Entry 4TYH (X-ray diffraction, 3.00 A resolution); this record covers chains A and B.

# Chain A
Molecule: MAP kinase-activated protein kinase 2
Source organism: Homo sapiens
Notes: EC 2.7.11.1
UniProtKB: P49137 (MAPK2_HUMAN); numbering as in UniProt (aligned over 51-400)
Amino-acid sequence (350 residues; each row starts with the number of its first residue):
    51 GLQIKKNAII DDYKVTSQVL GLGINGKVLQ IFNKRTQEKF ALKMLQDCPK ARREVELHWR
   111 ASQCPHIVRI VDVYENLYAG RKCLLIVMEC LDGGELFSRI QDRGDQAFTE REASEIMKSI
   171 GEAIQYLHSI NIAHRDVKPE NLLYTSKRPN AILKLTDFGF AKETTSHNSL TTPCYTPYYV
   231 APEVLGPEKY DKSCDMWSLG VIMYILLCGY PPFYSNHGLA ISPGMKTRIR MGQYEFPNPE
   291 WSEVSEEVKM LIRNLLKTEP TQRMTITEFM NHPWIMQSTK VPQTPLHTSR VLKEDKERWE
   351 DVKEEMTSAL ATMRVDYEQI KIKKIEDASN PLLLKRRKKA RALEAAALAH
Disordered / not traced: 269-279

# Chain B
Molecule: Mitogen-activated protein kinase 14
Source organism: Mus musculus
Notes: EC 2.7.11.24
UniProtKB: P47811 (MK14_MOUSE); numbering as in UniProt (aligned over 6-353)
Amino-acid sequence (348 residues; numbered 6 to 353; the number before each row is that of its first residue):
     6 PTFYRQELNK TIWEVPERYQ NLSPVGSGAY GSVCAAFDTK TGHRVAVKKL SRPFQSIIHA
    66 KRTYRELRLL KHMKHENVIG LLDVFTPARS LEEFNDVYLV THLMGADLNN IVKCQKLTDD
   126 HVQFLIYQIL RGLKYIHSAD IIHRDLKPSN LAVNEDCELK ILDFGLARHT DDEMTGYVAT
   186 RWYRAPEIML NWMHYNQTVD IWSVGCIMAE LLTGRTLFPG TDHIDQLKLI LRLVGTPGAE
   246 LLKKISSESA RNYIQSLAQM PKMNFANVFI GANPLAVDLL EKMLVLDSDK RITAAQALAH
   306 AYFAQYHDPD DEPVADPYDQ SFESRDLLID EWKSLTYDEV ISFVPPPL
Disordered / not traced: 173-180, 195-199
Residues lining bound ligands: 39G (N-[5-(dimethylsulfamoyl)-2-methylphenyl]-1-phenyl-5-propyl-1H-pyrazole-4-carboxamide): V30, V38, A51, V52, K53, E71, L75, I84, L104, T106, H107, L108, M109, G110, A111, D112, L167, D168

# Interface between chain A and chain B
Pairs across the interface (124; chain A residue first):
  L72(A) - K15(B)
  L72(A) - T16(B)
  L72(A) - I17(B)
  G73(A) - N14(B)
  G73(A) - K15(B)  hydrogen bond (backbone-backbone)
  I74(A) - L13(B)
  I74(A) - N14(B)  hydrogen bond (backbone-backbone)
  N75(A) - P29(B)
  G76(A) - E12(B)
  K77(A) - E12(B)
  E190(A) - K15(B)  salt bridge
  Y229(A) - N272(B)
  Y229(A) - V273(B)
  Y229(A) - I275(B)  hydrophobic
  V230(A) - T218(B)
  V230(A) - R220(B)
  V230(A) - V273(B)  hydrogen bond (backbone-backbone)
  A231(A) - R220(B)  hydrogen bond (backbone-side chain)
  P232(A) - K121(B)
  P232(A) - T218(B)
  P232(A) - R220(B)  hydrogen bond (backbone-side chain)
  E233(A) - T218(B)  hydrogen bond (backbone-backbone)
  E233(A) - G219(B)
  E233(A) - R220(B)  salt bridge
  L235(A) - C119(B)
  L235(A) - Q120(B)
  L235(A) - K121(B)
  P237(A) - K118(B)
  Y240(A) - K118(B)
  P261(A) - Y182(B)
  F263(A) - V183(B)
  F263(A) - A184(B)  hydrophobic
  Y264(A) - Y182(B)
  Y264(A) - V183(B)  hydrogen bond (backbone-backbone)
  Y264(A) - A184(B)
  Y264(A) - R186(B)
  Y264(A) - T226(B)  hydrogen bond (side chain-backbone)
  Y264(A) - D227(B)  hydrogen bond (side chain-backbone)
  Y264(A) - H228(B)
  S265(A) - G181(B)
  N266(A) - L171(B)
  N266(A) - G181(B)  hydrogen bond (side chain-backbone)
  N266(A) - V183(B)
  N266(A) - R189(B)  hydrogen bond
  R280(A) - Y182(B)  hydrogen bond (backbone-side chain)
  M281(A) - Y182(B)  hydrophobic
  Q283(A) - D227(B)
  Y284(A) - A184(B)  hydrogen bond (side chain-backbone)
  Y284(A) - T185(B)
  Y284(A) - T226(B)
  T308(A) - P224(B)  hydrogen bond (side chain-backbone)
  T308(A) - T226(B)
  E347(A) - R57(B)
  E347(A) - Q60(B)  hydrogen bond
  E347(A) - S61(B)  hydrogen bond
  R348(A) - Y182(B)
  E350(A) - R57(B)
  D351(A) - R57(B)  salt bridge
  V352(A) - Y182(B)  hydrophobic
  E354(A) - A34(B)
  E354(A) - Y35(B)
  E354(A) - S56(B)  hydrogen bond
  E354(A) - R57(B)  salt bridge
  E355(A) - Y35(B)  hydrogen bond
  E355(A) - Y182(B)
  E355(A) - A184(B)  hydrogen bond (side chain-backbone)
  T357(A) - S32(B)
  T357(A) - G33(B)
  S358(A) - A34(B)
  S358(A) - Y35(B)
  A359(A) - A184(B)  hydrophobic
  A361(A) - S32(B)
  A361(A) - N114(B)
  T362(A) - N114(B)
  T362(A) - K118(B)  hydrogen bond (backbone-side chain)
  T362(A) - S154(B)
  M363(A) - K118(B)
  R364(A) - N115(B)
  R364(A) - K118(B)
  V365(A) - N115(B)
  V365(A) - C119(B)  hydrophobic
  D366(A) - N115(B)  hydrogen bond (backbone-side chain)
  Q369(A) - G110(B)
  Q369(A) - A111(B)
  Q369(A) - D112(B)  hydrogen bond
  Q369(A) - N115(B)  hydrogen bond
  I370(A) - G110(B)
  I370(A) - A111(B)
  I370(A) - I116(B)
  I370(A) - E160(B)
  K371(A) - E160(B)
  I372(A) - I116(B)  hydrophobic
  I372(A) - Q120(B)  hydrogen bond (backbone-side chain)
  I372(A) - H126(B)
  I372(A) - V158(B)  hydrophobic
  I372(A) - E160(B)
  I372(A) - C162(B)  hydrophobic
  K373(A) - H126(B)  hydrogen bond (backbone-side chain)
  K373(A) - E160(B)  salt bridge
  K373(A) - D161(B)  salt bridge
  K374(A) - H126(B)
  I375(A) - H126(B)
  A378(A) - D161(B)
  S379(A) - D161(B)  hydrogen bond (backbone-side chain)
  N380(A) - F129(B)
  N380(A) - D161(B)  hydrogen bond (side chain-backbone)
  N380(A) - E163(B)
  P381(A) - E81(B)
  P381(A) - E163(B)
  L382(A) - E81(B)
  L382(A) - F129(B)  hydrophobic
  L382(A) - Q133(B)
  L382(A) - R136(B)
  L383(A) - F129(B)  hydrophobic
  L383(A) - D161(B)
  K385(A) - E81(B)  salt bridge
  K385(A) - R136(B)
  K385(A) - D316(B)  salt bridge
  R386(A) - Y132(B)  hydrogen bond
  R386(A) - R136(B)
  R386(A) - Y311(B)  hydrogen bond (side chain-backbone)
  R386(A) - D313(B)
  R386(A) - D316(B)  salt bridge
  K389(A) - D313(B)  salt bridge
Also at the interface, not in a pair above, chain A (62 interface residues in all): R131, Y228, Y260, H267, D377
Also at the interface, not in a pair above, chain B (72 interface residues in all): Q11, G36, H64, N82, L113, V117, L122, D125, L130, N159, W187, G225, Q310, E317

# Overview
62 residues of chain A face 72 of chain B across their interface, with 29 hydrogen bonds and 10 salt bridges.
Polar pairs include E190(A)-K15(B), E233(A)-R220(B) and D351(A)-R57(B). Chain B binds compound 39G.
Here chain A is MAP kinase-activated protein kinase 2 (Homo sapiens) and chain B is Mitogen-activated protein
kinase 14 (Mus musculus). Entry 4TYH (Ternary complex of P38 and MK2 with a P38 inhibitor) was determined by
X-ray diffraction.
